PDB entry 5BTD | X-ray diffraction, 2.50 A resolution | chains A and E of the 8 polymer chains in the assembly

Chain A:
Name: DNA gyrase subunit A
From: Mycobacterium tuberculosis (strain ATCC 25618 / H37Rv)
Notes: EC 5.99.1.3; fragment: GyrA 2-500 with IGSG C-terminal tag
UniProt: P9WG47 (GYRA_MYCTU); numbering as in UniProt (aligned over 2-500)
Chain sequence (503 residues; row label = number of the first residue in the row):
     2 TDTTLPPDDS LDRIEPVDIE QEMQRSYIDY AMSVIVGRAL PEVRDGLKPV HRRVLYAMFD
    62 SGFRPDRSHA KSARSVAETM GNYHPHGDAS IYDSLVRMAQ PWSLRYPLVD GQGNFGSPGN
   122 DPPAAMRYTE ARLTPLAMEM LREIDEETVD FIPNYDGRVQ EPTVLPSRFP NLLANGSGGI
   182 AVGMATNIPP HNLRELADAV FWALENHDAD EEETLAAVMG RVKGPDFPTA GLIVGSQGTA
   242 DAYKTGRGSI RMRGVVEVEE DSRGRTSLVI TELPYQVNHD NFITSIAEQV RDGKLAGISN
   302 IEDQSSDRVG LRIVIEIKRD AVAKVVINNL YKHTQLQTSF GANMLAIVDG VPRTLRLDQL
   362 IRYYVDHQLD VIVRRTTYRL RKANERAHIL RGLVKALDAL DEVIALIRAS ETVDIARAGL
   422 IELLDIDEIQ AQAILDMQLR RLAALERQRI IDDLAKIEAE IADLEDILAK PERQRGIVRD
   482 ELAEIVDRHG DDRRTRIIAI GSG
Disordered / not traced: 2-14, 502-504
Modified / non-standard residues: Tyr129 (O-phosphotyrosine; PTR)
Differences from the reference sequence: expression tag (501-504)
UniProt features mapped onto this chain:
  - active site: Tyr129 (O-(5'-phospho-DNA)-tyrosine intermediate)
  - modified residue: Thr2 (N-acetylthreonine)
  - natural variant: Ala90 (A90V: Confers ciprofloxacin resistance, in clinical isolate), Ser91 (S91P: Confers ciprofloxacin resistance, in clinical isolate), Asp94 (D94A: Confers ciprofloxacin resistance, in clinical isolate; D94G: Confers ciprofloxacin resistance, in clinical isolate; D94H: Confers ciprofloxacin resistance, in clinical isolate ...)
  - mutagenesis: Thr80 (T80A: Slight resistance to fluoroquinolones. Hypersusceptibile, 2- to 14-fold higher sensitivity to fluoroquinolones, 2- to 8-fold more efficient in fluoroquinolone-induced DNA cleavage ...), Gly88 (G88A: Confers fluoroquinolone resistance, IC(50) is 2- to 26-fold higher than wild-type ...), Ala90 to Asp94 (80-fold increased resistance to fluoroquinolones, 32- to 64-fold reduction in fluoroquinolone-induced DNA cleavage), Ala90 (A90G: 4- to 16-fold more efficient in fluoroquinolone-induced DNA cleavage alone ...), Asp94 (D94G/H: 25- 45-fold increased resistance to fluoroquinolones, 4- to 8-fold reduction in fluoroquinolone-induced DNA cleavage ...)

Chain E:
Molecule: DNA substrate 24-mer GGTCATGAATGACTATGCACGTAA
From: synthetic construct
Sequence (24 nucleotides; each row starts with the number of its first residue):
     1 GGTCATGAAT GACTATGCAC GTAA
Disordered / not traced: 1-2, 24

How chain A and chain E interact:
Contacting residue pairs (17; chain A residue first):
  Arg39(A) - DA9(E)  sugar contact
  Lys49(A) - DA8(E)  salt bridge to the phosphate
  Val51(A) - DA8(E)  sugar contact
  Val51(A) - DA9(E)  phosphate contact
  His52(A) - DA8(E)  salt bridge to the phosphate
  His85(A) - DA9(E)  salt bridge to the phosphate
  His87(A) - DA9(E)  hydrogen bond to the phosphate
  His87(A) - DT10(E)  salt bridge to the phosphate
  Gly88(A) - DT10(E)  phosphate contact
  Ser91(A) - DT10(E)  base contact
  Ser95(A) - DA8(E)  sugar contact
  Arg98(A) - DG7(E)  salt bridge to the phosphate
  Arg98(A) - DA8(E)  phosphate contact
  Gly179(A) - DG7(E)  sugar contact
  Ile181(A) - DT6(E)  base contact
  Ile181(A) - DG7(E)  hydrogen bond to the base
  Gln277(A) - DT6(E)  phosphate contact
Other interface residues (no listed pair), chain A (15 interface residues in all): Pro86, Asn282
Other interface residues (no listed pair), chain E (6 interface residues in all): DA5

Summary:
Chain A and chain E form an interface of 15 and 6 residues respectively; the contacts include 2 hydrogen bonds
and 5 salt bridges. Among the polar pairs are Ile181(A)-DG7(E), His87(A)-DA9(E) and Lys49(A)-DA8(E). UniProt
lists active-site residue Tyr129(A) and 7 mutagenesis sites on chain A.
Here chain A is DNA gyrase subunit A (Mycobacterium tuberculosis (strain ATCC 25618 / H37Rv)) and chain E is
DNA substrate 24-mer GGTCATGAATGACTATGCACGTAA (synthetic construct). Entry 5BTD (Crystal structure of a
topoisomerase II complex) was determined by X-ray diffraction together with 5BS8, 5BTA, 5BTC, 5BTF, 5BTG,
5BTI, 5BTL and 5BTN from the same study.
